5L64 - chains K and W of the 28 polymer chains in the assembly; structure by X-ray diffraction, 2.70 A resolution.

Chain K:
Molecule: Proteasome subunit beta type-5
From: Homo sapiens
Notes: EC 3.4.25.1
Reference sequence: chimeric construct of P28074, P30656: residues 1-138 from P28074 (PSB5_HUMAN) positions 60-197 (UniProt number = residue number + 59); residues 139-211 from P30656 positions 215-287 (UniProt number = residue number + 76)
Amino-acid sequence (211 residues; row label = number of the first residue in the row):
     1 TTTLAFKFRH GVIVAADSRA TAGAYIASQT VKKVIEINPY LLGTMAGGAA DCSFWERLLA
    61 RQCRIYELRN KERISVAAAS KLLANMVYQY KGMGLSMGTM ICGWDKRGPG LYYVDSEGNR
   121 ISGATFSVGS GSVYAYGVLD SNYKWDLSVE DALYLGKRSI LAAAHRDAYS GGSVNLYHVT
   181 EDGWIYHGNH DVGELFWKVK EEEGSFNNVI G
Glycans and other covalent adducts: compound 6NV linked to Thr-1
Metal / ion sites: Mg2+: Ala-164, Asp-167, Ser-170 (shared with Asp-204(W) of chain W)
Small-molecule neighbours: 6NV (N-[(2R)-1-[[(2S)-3-(4-methoxyphenyl)-1-[[(2S,3S,4R)-4-methyl-3,5-bis(oxidanyl)-1-phenyl-pentan-2-yl]amino]-1-oxidanylidene-propan-2-yl]amino]-1-oxidanylidene-propan-2-yl]-1-methyl-5H-indene-2-carboxamide): Arg-19, Ala-20, Thr-21, Ala-22, Val-31, Lys-32, Lys-33, Met-45, Ala-46, Gly-47, Gly-48, Ala-49, Asp-51, Ser-96, Ser-130, Tyr-169
Swiss-Prot annotation at these positions:
  - active site: Thr-1 (Nucleophile)
  - binding site (bortezomib): Ala-49
From the paper describing this entry:
  - binding site for 6NV: Thr-1
  - catalytic residues: Thr-1 (citing earlier work)

Chain W:
Molecule: Proteasome subunit beta type-3
From: Saccharomyces cerevisiae (strain ATCC 204508 / S288c)
Notes: EC 3.4.25.1
Reference sequence: P25451 (PSB3_YEAST); residues 0-204 here correspond to UniProt positions 1-205 (UniProt number = residue number + 1)
Amino-acid sequence (205 residues; row label = number of the first residue in the row; numbering starts at 0):
     0 MSDPSSINGG IVVAMTGKDC VAIACDLRLG SQSLGVSNKF EKIFHYGHVF LGITGLATDV
    60 TTLNEMFRYK TNLYKLKEER AIEPETFTQL VSSSLYERRF GPYFVGPVVA GINSKSGKPF
   120 IAGFDLIGCI DEAKDFIVSG TASDQLFGMC ESLYEPNLEP EDLFETISQA LLNAADRDAL
   180 SGWGAVVYII KKDEVVKRYL KMRQD
Unresolved in the structure: 0
Metal / ion sites: Mg2+: Asp-204 (shared with Ala-164(K), Asp-167(K), Ser-170(K) of chain K)
Swiss-Prot annotation at these positions:
  - modified residue: Ser-30 (Phosphoserine)
  - cross-link: Lys-69 (Glycyl lysine isopeptide (Lys-Gly) (interchain with G-Cter in ubiquitin))

How chain K and chain W interact:
Contacting residue pairs (41; chain K residue first):
  Arg-19(K) with Asp-204(W), salt bridge
  Ala-24(K) with Asp-177(W); Ala-178(W), hydrogen bond (backbone-backbone)
  Tyr-25(K) with Gln-144(W); Arg-176(W)
  Ile-26(K) with Asp-175(W); Arg-176(W), hydrogen bond (backbone-side chain); Asp-177(W); Ala-178(W)
  Ala-27(K) with Arg-176(W), hydrogen bond (backbone-side chain)
  Gln-29(K) with Asp-175(W)
  Tyr-134(K) with Leu-33(W)
  Ala-164(K) with Asp-204(W)
  His-165(K) with Trp-182(W), hydrogen bond (backbone-side chain); Gln-203(W), hydrogen bond (side chain-backbone)
  Arg-166(K) with Ser-32(W); Leu-33(W); Gly-34(W), hydrogen bond (side chain-backbone)
  Asp-167(K) with Ser-32(W)
  Ala-168(K) with Arg-27(W); Ser-32(W), hydrogen bond (backbone-backbone); Ala-178(W)
  Tyr-169(K) with Ser-32(W); Ala-178(W), hydrophobic
  Ser-170(K) with Asp-204(W)
  Gly-171(K) with Asp-204(W)
  Gly-172(K) with Arg-202(W), hydrogen bond (backbone-side chain); Asp-204(W), hydrogen bond (backbone-side chain)
  Asp-191(K) with Arg-202(W), salt bridge
  Val-192(K) with Asp-204(W)
  Gly-193(K) with Arg-202(W)
  Phe-196(K) with Gln-203(W)
  Trp-197(K) with Lys-200(W); Met-201(W); Gln-203(W)
  Asn-208(K) with Asn-37(W); Lys-38(W), hydrogen bond (backbone-side chain)
  Val-209(K) with Asn-37(W); Gln-203(W)
  Ile-210(K) with Lys-38(W)
  Gly-211(K) with Lys-200(W)
Also at the interface, not in a pair above, chain K (26 interface residues in all): Ser-28
Also at the interface, not in a pair above, chain W (20 interface residues in all): Gln-31, Val-35, Leu-179

In short:
The interface between chain K and chain W involves 26 residues on one side and 20 on the other; the contacts
include 10 hydrogen bonds and 2 salt bridges. Polar contacts include Arg-19(K)/Asp-204(W),
Asp-191(K)/Arg-202(W) and Ile-26(K)/Arg-176(W). Compound 6NV is covalently linked to Thr-1(K). From the paper:
the catalytic residue Thr-1(K); a binding site for 6NV at Thr-1(K).
Chain K is Proteasome subunit beta type-5 (Homo sapiens) and chain W is Proteasome subunit beta type-3
(Saccharomyces cerevisiae (strain ATCC 204508 / S288c)); the structure, Yeast 20S proteasome with human beta5c
(1-138) and human beta6 (97-111; 118-133) in complex with epoxyketone ..., was determined by X-ray
diffraction, deposited together with 5L52, 5L54, 5L55, 5L5A, 5L5B, 5L5D and 30 further entries.
